PDB entry 8FS5 | electron microscopy, 2.76 A resolution | chains A and H of the 11 polymer chains in the assembly

Chain A:
Molecule: Checkpoint protein RAD24
Organism: Saccharomyces cerevisiae
Reference sequence: P32641 (RAD24_YEAST); residue numbers follow UniProt; this construct covers 1-545
Sequence (545 residues; numbered 1 to 545; the number before each row is that of its first residue):
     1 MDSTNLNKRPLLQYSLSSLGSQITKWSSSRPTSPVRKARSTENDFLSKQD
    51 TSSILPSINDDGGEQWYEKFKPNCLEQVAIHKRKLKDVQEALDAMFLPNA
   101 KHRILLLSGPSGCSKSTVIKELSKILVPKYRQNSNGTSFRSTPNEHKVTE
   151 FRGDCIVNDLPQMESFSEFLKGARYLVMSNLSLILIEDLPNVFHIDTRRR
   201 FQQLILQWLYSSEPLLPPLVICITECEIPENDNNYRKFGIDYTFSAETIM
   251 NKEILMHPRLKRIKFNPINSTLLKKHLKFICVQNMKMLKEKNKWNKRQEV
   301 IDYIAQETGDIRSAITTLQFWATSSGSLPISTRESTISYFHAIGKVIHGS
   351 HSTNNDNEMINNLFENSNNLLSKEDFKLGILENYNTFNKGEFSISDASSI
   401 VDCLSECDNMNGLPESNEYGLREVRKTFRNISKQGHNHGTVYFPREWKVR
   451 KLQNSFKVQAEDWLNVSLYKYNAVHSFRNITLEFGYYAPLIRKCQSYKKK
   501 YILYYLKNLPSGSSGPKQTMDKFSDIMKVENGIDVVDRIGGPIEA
Unresolved in the structure: 1-63, 134-145, 499-533
UniProt features mapped onto this chain:
  - binding site (ATP): Gly109 to Ser116
  - mutagenesis: Lys115 (K115E: Reduces NTP-binding and hydrolysis. Shows DNA damage sensitivity; K115R: No effect on NTP-binding and hydrolysis. Resistant to DNA damage)
Ion coordination: Mg2+: Ser116, Glu187 (together with ATP-gamma-S)
Residues lining bound ligands: ATP-gamma-S (AGS; phosphothiophosphoric acid-adenylate ester): Tyr67, Phe70, Lys71, Pro72, Gln77, Val78, Ala79, Pro110, Ser111, Gly112, Cys113, Ser114, Lys115, Ser116, Thr117, Glu187, Thr224, His276, Ile311, Arg312, Ile315

Chain H:
Molecule: DDC1 isoform 1
Organism: Saccharomyces cerevisiae
Reference sequence: A0A8H4BUG7 (A0A8H4BUG7_YEASX); residues 1-612 here = UniProt positions 1-612
Sequence (612 residues; numbered 1 to 612; the number before each row is that of its first residue):
     1 MSFKATITESGKQNIWFRAIYVLSTIQDDIKITVTTNELIAWSMNETDTT
    51 LCQVRFQKSFFEEYEFKPHEIVFGENGVQVIEDTYGNSHKLYSFRVNGRH
   101 LTTISRKPDGDGIKSFTIAVNNTSTCPESLANRLIVVIEMDSLIVKEYCP
   151 QFQPIKYDPIIINLKYKRRFLDVFGTAASDRNPQEPLDPKLLDVFTNTER
   201 ELTSALFNEEVESDIRKRNQLTAADEINYICCNSTLLKNFLDNCNVNVTD
   251 EVKLEINVHRLSITAFTKAVYGKNNDLLRNALSMSNTISTLDLEHYCLFT
   301 TIEDEKQDKRSHSKRREHMKSIIFKLKDFKNFITIGPSWKTTQDGNDNIS
   351 LWFCHPGDPILMQMQKPGVKLELVEVTDSNINDDILEGKFIKTAISGSKE
   401 EAGLKDNKESCESPLKSKTALKRENLPHSVAGTRNSPLKVSYLTPDNGST
   451 VAKTYRNNTARKLFVEEQSQSTNYEQDKRFRQASSVHMNMNREQSFDIGT
   501 THEVACPRNESNSLKRSIADICNETEDPTQQSTFAKRADTTVTWGKALPA
   551 ADDEVSCSNIDRKGMLKKEKLKHMQGLLNSQNDTSNHKKQDNKEMEDGLG
   601 LTQVEKPRGIFD
Unresolved in the structure: 1, 70-76, 82-88, 160-226, 291-292, 300-319, 342-346, 382-612

How chain A and chain H interact:
Contacting residue pairs - 50 pairs, chain A then chain H:
  Arg152(A) with Gln27(H); Asp28(H), salt bridge; Glu46(H), salt bridge
  Cys155(A) with Gln27(H)
  Ile156(A) with Asp28(H); Arg99(H), hydrogen bond (backbone-side chain)
  Val157(A) with Ser24(H); Thr25(H); Ile26(H); Gln27(H); Asp28(H)
  Asn158(A) with Tyr21(H); Ser24(H), hydrogen bond; Thr25(H); Arg99(H); Thr102(H)
  Asp159(A) with Tyr21(H); Thr25(H)
  Glu168(A) with Lys325(H), salt bridge; Lys327(H)
  Phe169(A) with Thr47(H)
  Lys171(A) with Asp250(H), salt bridge; Lys325(H)
  Gly172(A) with Thr49(H)
  Arg174(A) with Glu251(H); Asp378(H), salt bridge
  Tyr175(A) with Glu251(H); Ile323(H); Phe324(H); Lys325(H); Val376(H); Thr377(H); Asp378(H)
  Leu176(A) with Thr47(H)
  Val177(A) with Ser379(H)
  Met178(A) with Ser379(H), hydrogen bond (backbone-side chain)
  Ser179(A) with Gly357(H)
  Asn180(A) with Gly357(H); Val376(H)
  Leu206(A) with Leu278(H)
  Gln207(A) with Val270(H); Arg279(H)
  Tyr210(A) with Val270(H); Tyr271(H); Lys273(H); Leu278(H), hydrophobic
  Ser212(A) with Lys268(H), hydrogen bond
  Glu213(A) with Lys268(H), salt bridge
  Pro214(A) with Asn380(H)
  Glu253(A) with Lys273(H)
Other interface residues (no listed pair), chain A (29 interface residues in all): Thr149, Glu150, Ala173, Ser211, Leu215
Other interface residues (no listed pair), chain H (31 interface residues in all): Ala269, Gly272

Overview:
Chain A and chain H form an interface of 29 and 31 residues respectively, with 4 hydrogen bonds and 6 salt
bridges. Among the polar pairs are Arg152(A)-Asp28(H), Arg152(A)-Glu46(H) and Glu168(A)-Lys325(H). Ligands of
chain A: ATP-gamma-S.
Here chain A is Checkpoint protein RAD24 and chain H is DDC1 isoform 1, both from Saccharomyces cerevisiae.
Entry 8FS5 (Structure of S. cerevisiae Rad24-RFC loading the 9-1-1 clamp onto a 10-nt gapped DNA in step ...)
was determined by electron microscopy together with 8FS3, 8FS4, 8FS6, 8FS7 and 8FS8 from the same study.
